8UP2 - chains B and C of the 3 polymer chains in the assembly; structure by X-ray diffraction, 1.60 A resolution.

== Chain B ==
Name: Human-mouse chimeric immunoglobulin, kappa light chain
Organism: Mus musculus
Amino-acid sequence (220 residues; each row starts with the number of its first residue):
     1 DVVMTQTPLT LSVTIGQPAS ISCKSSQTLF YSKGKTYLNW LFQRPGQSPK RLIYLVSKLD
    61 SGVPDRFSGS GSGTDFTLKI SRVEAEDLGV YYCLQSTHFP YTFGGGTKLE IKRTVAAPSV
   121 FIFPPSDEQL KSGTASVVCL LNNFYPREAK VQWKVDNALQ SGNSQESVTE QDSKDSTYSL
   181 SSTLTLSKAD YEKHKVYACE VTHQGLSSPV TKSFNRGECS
Not modelled in the structure: 218-220
Disulfides: Cys23-Cys93, Cys139-Cys199

== Chain C ==
Name: Factor H binding protein, sequence variant ID 1
Organism: Neisseria meningitidis
UniProtKB: Q6VRZ6 (Q6VRZ6_NEIME); residue numbers follow UniProt; this construct covers 8-255
Amino-acid sequence (257 residues; each row starts with the number of its first residue):
     7 MVAADIGAGL ADALTAPLDH KDKGLQSLTL DQSVRKNEKL KLAAQGAEKT YGNGDSLNTG
    67 KLKNDKVSRF DFIRQIEVDG QLITLESGEF QVYKQSHSAL TAFQTEQIQD SEHSGKMVAK
   127 RQFRIGDIAG EHTSFDKLPE GGRATYRGTA FGSDDAGGKL TYTIDFAAKQ GNGKIEHLKS
   187 PELNVDLAAA DIKPDGKRHA VISGSVLYNQ AEKGSYSLGI FGGKAQEVAG SAEVKTVNGI
   247 RHIGLAAKQL EHHHHHH
Not modelled in the structure: 7-12, 118-120, 257-263
Sequence notes: initiating methionine (7); expression tag (256-263)

== Interface between chain B and chain C ==
Contacting residue pairs - 10 pairs, chain B then chain C:
  Tyr31(B) - Lys27(C)
  Lys35(B) - His26(C)  hydrogen bond (side chain-backbone)
  Lys35(B) - Lys27(C)  hydrogen bond (side chain-backbone)
  Lys35(B) - Asp28(C)  hydrogen bond (side chain-backbone)
  Lys35(B) - Gln32(C)
  Tyr37(B) - His26(C)  hydrogen bond
  Tyr37(B) - Lys27(C)
  Leu55(B) - His26(C)
  Ser96(B) - Lys27(C)  hydrogen bond (backbone-side chain)
  Thr97(B) - Lys27(C)
Interface residues without a listed pair, chain B (7 interface residues in all): Phe99

== Overview ==
7 residues of chain B face 4 of chain C across their interface, with 5 hydrogen bonds. Polar pairs include
Lys35(B)-His26(C), Lys35(B)-Lys27(C) and Lys35(B)-Asp28(C).
Chain B is Human-mouse chimeric immunoglobulin, kappa light chain (Mus musculus) and chain C is Factor H
binding protein, sequence variant ID 1 (Neisseria meningitidis); the structure, Murine Fab JAR 4 bound to
meningococcal Factor H binding protein, was determined by X-ray diffraction.
